Entry 5JPO (X-ray diffraction, 2.00 A resolution); this record covers chains A and D of the 5 polymer chains in the assembly.

Chain A (and D):
Protein: Elongation factor 1-gamma
From: Homo sapiens
Notes: chain D of this document is another copy of the same molecule, construct and numbering; everything in this record applies to it too
UniProt: P26641 (EF1G_HUMAN); residue numbers follow UniProt; this construct covers 1-218
Amino-acid sequence (220 residues; row label = number of the first residue in the row; numbers below 1 keep their minus sign (Gly-1 is residue -1)):
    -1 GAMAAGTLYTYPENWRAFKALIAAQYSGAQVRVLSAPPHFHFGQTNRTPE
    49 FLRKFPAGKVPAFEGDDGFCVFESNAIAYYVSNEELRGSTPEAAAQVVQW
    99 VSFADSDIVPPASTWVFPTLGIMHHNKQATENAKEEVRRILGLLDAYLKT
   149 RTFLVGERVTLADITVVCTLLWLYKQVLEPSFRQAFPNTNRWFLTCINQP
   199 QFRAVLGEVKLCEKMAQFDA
Not modelled in the structure: -1, 216-218 (chain D: 214-218)
Differences from the reference sequence: expression tag (-1 to 0)
Swiss-Prot annotation at these positions:
  - modified residue: Ala2 (N-acetylalanine), Lys147 (N6-acetyllysine), Lys212 (N6-acetyllysine)

How chain A and chain D interact:
Contacting residue pairs (22):
  Tyr9(A) - Met121(D)
  Pro10(A) - Ile120(D)
  Pro10(A) - Met121(D)
  Pro10(A) - His123(D)
  Ser33(A) - His123(D)  hydrogen bond (backbone-side chain)
  Ala34(A) - His123(D)
  Pro35(A) - His123(D)
  Phe38(A) - His123(D)
  His39(A) - His123(D)
  Phe40(A) - Met121(D)
  Phe40(A) - His122(D)
  Phe40(A) - His123(D)  hydrogen bond (backbone-side chain)
  Thr117(A) - Phe115(D)
  Leu118(A) - Phe115(D)
  Leu118(A) - Thr117(D)
  Gly119(A) - Phe115(D)
  Met121(A) - Phe38(D)  hydrophobic
  His122(A) - Tyr9(D)
  His123(A) - Phe38(D)
  Asn124(A) - Pro35(D)
  Trp170(A) - Thr117(D)
  Trp170(A) - Met121(D)  hydrophobic
Also at the interface, not in a pair above, chain A (19 interface residues in all): Glu11, Pro116, Ile120
Also at the interface, not in a pair above, chain D (12 interface residues in all): Pro10, Leu118, Lys125

Overview:
19 residues of chain A and 12 residues of chain D are in contact; the contacts include 2 hydrogen bonds. Polar
contacts include Ser33(A)-His123(D) and Phe40(A)-His123(D).
Chain A and chain D are both Elongation factor 1-gamma (Homo sapiens); the structure, Complex structure of
human elongation factor 1B gamma GST-liked domain and delta N-terminal domain, was determined by X-ray
diffraction.
